8AUY - chains A and B; structure by X-ray diffraction, 1.50 A resolution.

[Chain A]
Name: 14-3-3 protein sigma
From: Homo sapiens
UniProt: P31947 (1433S_HUMAN); numbering as in UniProt (aligned over 1-231)
Sequence (236 residues; numbered -4 to 231; the number before each row is that of its first residue; numbers below 1 keep their minus sign (Gly-4 is residue -4)):
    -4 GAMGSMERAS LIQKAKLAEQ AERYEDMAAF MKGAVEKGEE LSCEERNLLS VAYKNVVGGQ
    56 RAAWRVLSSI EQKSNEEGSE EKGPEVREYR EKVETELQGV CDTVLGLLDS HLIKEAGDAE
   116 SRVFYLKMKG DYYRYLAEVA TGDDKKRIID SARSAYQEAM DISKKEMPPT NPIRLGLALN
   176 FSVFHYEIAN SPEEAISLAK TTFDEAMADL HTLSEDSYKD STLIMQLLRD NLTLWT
Differences from the reference sequence: expression tag (-4 to 0)
Covalent attachments: compound O2X linked to Cys38
Metal / ion sites: Mg2+ site 1 near Glu2 (its only coordinating residue here); Mg2+ site 2 near Ser37 (its only coordinating residue here); Mg2+ site 3 near Glu89 (its only coordinating residue here)
Residues lining bound ligands: O2X (N-[[7-(2-chloranylethanoyl)-7-azaspiro[3.5]nonan-2-yl]methyl]-4-[(4-chlorophenyl)amino]oxane-4-carboxamide): Arg41, Asn42, Glu115, Phe119, Lys122, Pro167, Ile168, Gly171, Leu218, Ile219
UniProt features mapped onto this chain:
  - site (Interaction with phosphoserine on interacting protein): Arg56, Arg129
  - modified residue (Phosphoserine): Ser5, Ser74
From the paper describing this entry:
  - binding site for O2X: Cys38

[Chain B]
Name: Estrogen receptor
UniProt: P03372 (ESR1_HUMAN); residue numbers follow UniProt; this construct covers 591-595
Sequence (5 residues; each row starts with the number of its first residue):
   591 FPATV
Modified / non-standard residues: Thr594 (phosphothreonine; TPO)
From the paper describing this entry:
  - post-translational modification sites: Thr594 (citing earlier work)

[How chain A and chain B interact]
Pairs across the interface (22; chain A residue first):
  Lys49(A) - Thr594(B)
  Lys49(A) - Val595(B)
  Arg56(A) - Thr594(B)
  Arg60(A) - Phe591(B)
  Lys122(A) - Val595(B)  hydrogen bond (side chain-backbone)
  Arg129(A) - Thr594(B)
  Tyr130(A) - Thr594(B)
  Gly171(A) - Val595(B)
  Leu174(A) - Ala593(B)
  Leu174(A) - Thr594(B)
  Leu174(A) - Val595(B)  hydrophobic
  Asn175(A) - Thr594(B)
  Asn175(A) - Val595(B)  hydrogen bond (side chain-backbone)
  Val178(A) - Pro592(B)  hydrophobic
  Val178(A) - Ala593(B)
  Val178(A) - Thr594(B)
  Glu182(A) - Pro592(B)
  Leu222(A) - Ala593(B)  hydrophobic
  Leu222(A) - Val595(B)  hydrophobic
  Asn226(A) - Pro592(B)
  Asn226(A) - Ala593(B)  hydrogen bond (side chain-backbone)
  Trp230(A) - Pro592(B)  hydrophobic
Also at the interface, not in a pair above, chain A (16 interface residues in all): Asp126, Leu229

[Overview]
16 residues of chain A face 5 of chain B across their interface, with 3 hydrogen bonds. Polar contacts include
Lys122(A)-Val595(B), Asn175(A)-Val595(B) and Asn226(A)-Ala593(B). Compound O2X is covalently linked to
Cys38(A). From the paper: a binding site for O2X at Cys38(A); a modification site at Thr594(B).
Here chain A is 14-3-3 protein sigma (Homo sapiens) and chain B is Estrogen receptor. Entry 8AUY (Small
molecule stabilizer for ERalpha and 14-3-3 (1080298)) was determined by X-ray diffraction, deposited together
with 8AI0, 8ALR, 8ALT, 8ALV, 8ALW, 8AM7 and 32 further entries.
